1I96 - chains A and I of the 22 polymer chains in the assembly; structure by X-ray diffraction, 4.20 A resolution (low resolution: residue-level contacts below are approximate; hydrogen-bond / salt-bridge calls are withheld).

== Chain A ==
Molecule: 16S RRNA
From: Thermus thermophilus
Sequence (1514 nucleotides; row label = number of the first residue in the row):
     2 UGUUGGAGAG UUUGAUCCUG GCUCAGGGUG AACGCUGGCG GCGUGCCUAA GACAUGCAAG
    62 UCGUGCGGGC CGCGGGGUUU UACUCCGUGG UCAGCGGCGG ACGGGUGAGU AACGCGUGGG
   122 UGACCUACCC GGAAGAGGGG GACAACCCGG GGAAACUCGG GCUAAUCCCC CAUGUGGACC
   182 CGCCCCUUGG GGUGUGUCCA AAGGGCUUUG CCCGCUUCCG GAUGGGCCCG CGUCCCAUCA
   242 GCUAGUUGGU GGGGUAAUGG CCCACCAAGG CGACGACGGG UAGCCGGUCU GAGAGGAUGG
   302 CCGGCCACAG GGGCACUGAG ACACGGGCCC CACUCCUACG GGAGGCAGCA GUUAGGAAUC
   362 UUCCGCAAUG GGCGCAAGCC UGACGGAGCG ACGCCGCUUG GAGGAAGAAG CCCUUCGGGG
   422 UGUAAACUCC UGAACCCGGG ACGAAACCCC CGACGAGGGG ACUGACGGUA CCGGGGUAAU
   482 AGCGCCGGCC AACUCCGUGC CAGCAGCCGC GGUAAUACGG AGGGCGCGAG CGUUACCCGG
   542 AUUCACUGGG CGUAAAGGGC GUGUAGGCGG CCUGGGGCGU CCCAUGUGAA AGACCACGGC
   602 UCAACCGUGG GGGAGCGUGG GAUACGCUCA GGCUAGACGG UGGGAGAGGG UGGUGGAAUU
   662 CCCGGAGUAG CGGUGAAAUG CGCAGAUACC GGGAGGAACG CCGAUGGCGA AGGCAGCCAC
   722 CUGGUCCACC CGUGACGCUG AGGCGCGAAA GCGUGGGGAG CAAACCGGAU UAGAUACCCG
   782 GGUAGUCCAC GCCCUAAACG AUGCGCGCUA GGUCUCUGGG UCUCCUGGGG GCCGAAGCUA
   842 ACGCGUUAAG CGCGCCGCCU GGGGAGUACG GCCGCAAGGC UGAAACUCAA AGGAAUUGAC
   902 GGGGGCCCGC ACAAGCGGUG GAGCAUGUGG UUUAAUUCGA AGCAACGCGA AGAACCUUAC
   962 CAGGCCUUGA CAUGCUAGGG AACCCGGGUG AAAGCCUGGG GUGCCCCGCG AGGGGAGCCC
  1022 UAGCACAGGU GCUGCAUGGC CGUCGUCAGC UCGUGCCGUG AGGUGUUGGG UUAAGUCCCG
  1082 CAACGAGCGC AACCCCCGCC GUUAGUUGCC AGCGGUUCGG CCGGGCACUC UAACGGGACU
  1142 GCCCGCGAAA GCGGGAGGAA GGAGGGGACG ACGUCUGGUC AGCAUGGCCC UUACGGCCUG
  1202 GGCGACACAC GUGCUACAAU GCCCACUACA AAGCGAUGCC ACCCGGCAAC GGGGAGCUAA
  1262 UCGCAAAAAG GUGGGCCCAG UUCGGAUUGG GGUCUGCAAC CCGACCCCAU GAAGCCGGAA
  1322 UCGCUAGUAA UCGCGGAUCA GCCAUGCCGC GGUGAAUACG UUCCCGGGCC UUGUACACAC
  1382 CGCCCGUCAC GCCAUGGGAG CGGGCUCUAC CCGAAGUCGC CGGGAGCCUA CGGGCAGGCG
  1442 CCGAGGGUAG GGCCCGUGAC UGGGGCGAAG UCGUAACAAG GUAGCUGUAC CGGAAGGUGC
  1502 GGCUGGAUCA CCUC
Metal / ion sites: Mg2+ site 1 near G21 (its only coordinating residue here); Mg2+ site 2: C67, A166; Mg2+ site 3 near G78 (its only coordinating residue here); Mg2+ site 4 near G104 (its only coordinating residue here); Mg2+ site 5 near C184 (its only coordinating residue here); Mg2+ site 6 near G190 (its only coordinating residue here); Mg2+ site 7 near C526 (its only coordinating residue here); Mg2+ site 8 near G541 (its only coordinating residue here); Mg2+ site 9 near U543 (its only coordinating residue here); Mg2+ site 10 near A555 (its only coordinating residue here); Mg2+ site 11 near G571 (its only coordinating residue here); Mg2+ site 12 near G580 (its only coordinating residue here); 7 more Mg2+ sites not listed
Ligand contacts: octadecatungstenyl diphosphate (WO2): A16, C511, U1177, C1379

== Chain I ==
Name: 30S ribosomal protein S9
From: Thermus thermophilus
Sequence (128 residues; numbered 1 to 128; the number before each row is that of its first residue):
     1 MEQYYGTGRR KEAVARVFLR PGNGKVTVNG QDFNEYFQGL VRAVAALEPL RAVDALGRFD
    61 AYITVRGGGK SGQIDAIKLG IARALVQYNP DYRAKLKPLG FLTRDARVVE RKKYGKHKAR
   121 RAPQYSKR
Unresolved in the structure: 1

== How chain A and chain I interact ==
Contacting residue pairs - 21 pairs, chain A then chain I:
  U1213(A) - Tyr125(I)
  A1231(A) - Gly67(I)
  A1231(A) - Gly68(I)
  A1232(A) - Gly67(I)
  C1323(A) - Gln124(I)
  G1324(A) - Arg121(I)
  G1328(A) - Glu110(I)
  U1329(A) - Val109(I)
  U1329(A) - Glu110(I)
  A1330(A) - Arg120(I)
  A1330(A) - Arg121(I)
  C1349(A) - Tyr114(I)
  C1349(A) - Gly115(I)
  G1350(A) - Lys113(I)
  G1350(A) - Tyr114(I)
  C1351(A) - Lys112(I)
  G1353(A) - Gly68(I)
  G1353(A) - Gly69(I)
  U1354(A) - Gly69(I)
  U1354(A) - Ser71(I)
  U1354(A) - Gly72(I)
Other interface residues (no listed pair), chain A (19 interface residues in all): G943, G1099, G1212, G1214, C1230, G1272
Other interface residues (no listed pair), chain I (26 interface residues in all): Gly39, Arg66, Lys70, Ala106, Arg107, Arg111, Lys118, Ala122, Pro123, Ser126, Arg128

== In short ==
19 residues of chain A face 26 of chain I across their interface. Ligands of chain A: octadecatungstenyl
diphosphate. The Mg2+ site 2 is built by C67(A) and A166(A).
Here chain A is 16S RRNA and chain I is 30S ribosomal protein S9, both from Thermus thermophilus. Entry 1I96
(Crystal structure of the 30S ribosomal subunit from thermus thermophilus in complex with the translation
initiation ...) was determined by X-ray diffraction, deposited together with 1I94, 1I95 and 1I97.
